4F3O - chains A and C of the 3 polymer chains in the assembly; structure by X-ray diffraction, 1.57 A resolution.

Chain A:
Molecule: DNA polymerase
Organism: Geobacillus kaustophilus
Notes: EC 2.7.7.7
UniProtKB: Q5KWC1 (Q5KWC1_GEOKA); residues 285-876 here correspond to UniProt positions 287-878 (UniProt number = residue number + 2)
Chain sequence (592 residues; row label = number of the first residue in the row):
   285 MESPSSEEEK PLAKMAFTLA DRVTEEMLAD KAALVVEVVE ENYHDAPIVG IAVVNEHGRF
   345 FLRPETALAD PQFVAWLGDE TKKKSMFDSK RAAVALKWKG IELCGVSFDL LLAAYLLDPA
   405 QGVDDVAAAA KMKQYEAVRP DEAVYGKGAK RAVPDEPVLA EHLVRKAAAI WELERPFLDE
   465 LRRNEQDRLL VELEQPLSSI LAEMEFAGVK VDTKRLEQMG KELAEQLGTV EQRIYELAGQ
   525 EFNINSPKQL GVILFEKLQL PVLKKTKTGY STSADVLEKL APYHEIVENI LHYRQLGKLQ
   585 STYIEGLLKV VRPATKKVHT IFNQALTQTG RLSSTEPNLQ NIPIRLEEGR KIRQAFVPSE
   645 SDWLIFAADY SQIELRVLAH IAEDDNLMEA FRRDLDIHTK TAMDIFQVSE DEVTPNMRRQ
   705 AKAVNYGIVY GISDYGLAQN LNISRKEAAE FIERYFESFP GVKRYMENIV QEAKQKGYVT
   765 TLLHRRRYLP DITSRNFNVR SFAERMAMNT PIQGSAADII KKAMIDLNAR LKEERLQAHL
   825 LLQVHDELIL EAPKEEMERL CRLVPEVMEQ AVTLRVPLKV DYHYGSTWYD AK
Disordered / not traced: 285-296, 687-699, 876
Sequence notes: engineered mutation Ala598 (Asp600 in Q5KWC1), Tyr710 (Phe712 in Q5KWC1)
Metal / ion sites: Mn2+ near Tyr654 (its only coordinating residue here)

Chain C:
Molecule: 13-nt DNA strand
Sequence (13 nucleotides; numbered 0 to 12; the number before each row is that of its first residue; numbering starts at 0):
     0 CATGAGAGTC AGG
Disordered / not traced: 0

Chain A / chain C interface:
Pairs across the interface - 48 pairs, chain A then chain C:
  Asn527(A) - DG11(C)  hydrogen bond to the phosphate
  Asn529(A) - DG11(C)  sugar contact
  Ser530(A) - DG11(C)  hydrogen bond to the phosphate
  Ser530(A) - DG12(C)  hydrogen bond to the phosphate
  Gln533(A) - DG12(C)  hydrogen bond to the phosphate
  Lys582(A) - DG7(C)  base contact
  Lys582(A) - DT8(C)  hydrogen bond to the base
  Lys582(A) - DC9(C)  sugar contact
  Ser585(A) - DC9(C)  phosphate contact
  Thr586(A) - DC9(C)  sugar contact
  Gly590(A) - DC9(C)  phosphate contact
  Leu610(A) - DA6(C)  phosphate contact
  Leu610(A) - DG7(C)  phosphate contact
  Thr611(A) - DA6(C)  phosphate contact
  Gln612(A) - DG5(C)  phosphate contact
  Gln612(A) - DA6(C)  hydrogen bond to the phosphate
  Thr613(A) - DG5(C)  sugar contact
  Arg615(A) - DG5(C)  hydrogen bond to the base
  Ser617(A) - DA6(C)  phosphate contact
  Ser617(A) - DG7(C)  hydrogen bond to the phosphate
  Ser618(A) - DG7(C)  sugar contact
  Thr619(A) - DG7(C)  phosphate contact
  Thr619(A) - DT8(C)  phosphate contact
  Glu620(A) - DT8(C)  hydrogen bond to the phosphate
  Asn622(A) - DG7(C)  hydrogen bond to the sugar
  Asn625(A) - DG7(C)  base contact
  Tyr710(A) - DG3(C)  base contact
  Gly711(A) - DG3(C)  base contact
  Tyr714(A) - DG3(C)  base contact
  Gly715(A) - DG3(C)  sugar contact
  Ile716(A) - DG3(C)  hydrogen bond to the sugar
  Ser717(A) - DT2(C)  hydrogen bond to the base
  Ser717(A) - DG3(C)  hydrogen bond to the phosphate
  Tyr719(A) - DT2(C)  stacking on the base
  Gly720(A) - DG3(C)  hydrogen bond to the phosphate
  Arg729(A) - DT2(C)  base contact
  Arg771(A) - DG5(C)  salt bridge to the phosphate
  Phe781(A) - DA1(C)  base contact
  Asn782(A) - DA1(C)  hydrogen bond to the sugar
  Phe786(A) - DT2(C)  phosphate contact
  Phe786(A) - DA4(C)  phosphate contact
  Arg789(A) - DG3(C)  hydrogen bond to the phosphate
  Arg789(A) - DA4(C)  salt bridge to the phosphate
  Met790(A) - DG5(C)  phosphate contact
  Asn793(A) - DG3(C)  base contact
  Asn793(A) - DA4(C)  sugar contact
  Gln797(A) - DA4(C)  hydrogen bond to the base
  Gln797(A) - DG5(C)  hydrogen bond to the sugar
Other interface residues (no listed pair), chain A (41 interface residues in all): Lys532, Glu589, Asn607, Ala707, His829
Other interface residues (no listed pair), chain C (12 interface residues in all): DA10

Overview:
Chain A and chain C form an interface of 41 and 12 residues respectively, with 18 hydrogen bonds, 2 salt
bridges and 1 aromatic stacking contact. Polar contacts include Lys582(A)-DT8(C), Arg615(A)-DG5(C) and
Ser717(A)-DT2(C).
Here chain A is DNA polymerase (Geobacillus kaustophilus) and chain C is a 13-nt DNA strand. Entry 4F3O (DNA
Polymerase I Large Fragment Complex 5) was determined by X-ray diffraction.
